8XBI - chain R; structure by electron microscopy, 3.06 A resolution.

# Chain R
Protein: Probable G-protein coupled receptor 34
Source organism: Homo sapiens
UniProt: Q9UPC5 (GPR34_HUMAN); residues 2-381 here = UniProt positions 2-381
Amino-acid sequence (396 residues; numbered -8 to 387; the number before each row is that of its first residue; numbers below 1 keep their minus sign (Asp-8 is residue -8)):
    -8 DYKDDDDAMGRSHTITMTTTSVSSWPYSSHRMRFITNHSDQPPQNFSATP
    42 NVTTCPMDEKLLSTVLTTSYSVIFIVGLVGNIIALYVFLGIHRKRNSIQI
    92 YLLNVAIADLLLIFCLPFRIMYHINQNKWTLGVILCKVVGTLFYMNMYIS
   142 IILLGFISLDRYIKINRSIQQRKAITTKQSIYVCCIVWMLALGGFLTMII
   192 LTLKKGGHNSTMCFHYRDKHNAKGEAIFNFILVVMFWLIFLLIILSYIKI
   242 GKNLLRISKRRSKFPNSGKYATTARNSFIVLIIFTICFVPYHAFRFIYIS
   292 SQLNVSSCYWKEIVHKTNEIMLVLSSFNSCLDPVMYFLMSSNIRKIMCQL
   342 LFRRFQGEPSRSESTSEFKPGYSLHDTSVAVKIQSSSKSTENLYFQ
Unresolved in the structure: -8 to 44, 343-387
Disulfides: Cys46-Cys299, Cys127-Cys204
Construct notes: expression tag (-8 to 1, 382-387)
Small-molecule neighbours: KW3 ((2S)-2-azanyl-3-[[(2R)-1-ethoxy-3-[3-[2-[(3-phenoxyphenyl)methoxy]phenyl]propanoyloxy]propan-2-yl]oxy-oxidanyl-phosphoryl]oxy-propanoic acid): Lys128, Gly131, Thr132, Tyr135, Met136, Tyr139, Ile140, Ile143, Leu181, Ala182, Gly185, Phe186, Met189, Phe205, His206, Arg208, Glu216, Phe219, Asn220, Leu223, Arg286, Tyr289, Asn309, Glu310, Leu313
Reported in the primary citation:
  - mutagenesis - A182W, G185F, G185W: unchanged expression
  - mutagenesis - G185F: unchanged signaling in response to recombinant PS-PLA1 protein
  - mutagenesis - A182W, G185W: abolished signaling in response to recombinant PS-PLA1 protein
  - mutagenesis - F219A: increased signaling in response to KW3
  - mutagenesis - L223A (10-fold): decreased signaling in response to KW3

# Overview
Bound to chain R: compound KW3. From the paper: A182W and G185W abolish signaling in response to recombinant
PS-PLA1 protein; F219A increases signaling in response to KW3; 5 substitutions were tested in all.
Chain R is Probable G-protein coupled receptor 34 (Homo sapiens); the structure, Human GPR34 -Gi complex bound
to M1, receptor focused, was determined by electron microscopy, deposited together with 8XBE, 8XBG and 8XBH.
